8A29 - chains A and E; structure by X-ray diffraction, 2.10 A resolution.

== Chain A (and E) ==
Name: 1-deoxy-D-xylulose-5-phosphate synthase
Source organism: Pseudomonas aeruginosa LESB58
Notes: EC 2.2.1.7; chain E of this document is another copy of the same molecule, construct and numbering; everything in this record applies to it too
Reference sequence: B7V7R4 (DXS_PSEA8); the construct has insertions or renumbered stretches relative to UniProt, so the offset changes along the chain: 29-234 = UniProt 1-206; 241-622 = UniProt 246-627
Sequence (622 residues; each row starts with the number of its first residue):
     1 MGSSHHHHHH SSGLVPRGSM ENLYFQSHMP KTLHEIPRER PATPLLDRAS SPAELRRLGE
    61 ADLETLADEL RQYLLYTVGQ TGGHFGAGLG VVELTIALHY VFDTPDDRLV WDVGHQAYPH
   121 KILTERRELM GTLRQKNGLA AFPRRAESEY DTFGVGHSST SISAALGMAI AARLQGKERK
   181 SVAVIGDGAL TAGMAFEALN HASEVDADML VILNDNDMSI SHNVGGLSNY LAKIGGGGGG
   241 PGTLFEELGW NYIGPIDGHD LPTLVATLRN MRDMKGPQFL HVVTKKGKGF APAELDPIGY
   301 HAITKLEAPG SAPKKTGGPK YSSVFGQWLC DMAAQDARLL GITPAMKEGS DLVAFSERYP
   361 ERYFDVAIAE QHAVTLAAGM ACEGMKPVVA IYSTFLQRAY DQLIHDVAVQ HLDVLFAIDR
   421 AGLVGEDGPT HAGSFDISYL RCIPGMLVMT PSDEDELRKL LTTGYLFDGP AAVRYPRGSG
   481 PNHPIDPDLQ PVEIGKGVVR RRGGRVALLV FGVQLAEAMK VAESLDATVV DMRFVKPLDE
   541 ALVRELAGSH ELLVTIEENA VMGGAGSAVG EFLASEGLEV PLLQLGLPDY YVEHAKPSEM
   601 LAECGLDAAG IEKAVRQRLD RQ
Unresolved in the structure: 1-32, 220-241, 308-316, 621-622 (chain E: 1-28, 218-239, 307-316, 621-622)
Differences from the reference sequence: initiating methionine (1); expression tag (2-28); linker (235-240)
UniProt features mapped onto this chain:
  - binding site (thiamine diphosphate): His115, Gly156 to Ser158, Gly188, Ala189, Asn216, Phe290, Glu370
  - binding site (Mg(2+)): Asp187, Asn216
Ion coordination: Mg2+ site 1: Asp187, Asn216; Na+: Gly299, Ala302; Mg2+ site 2: Asp413, Tyr465, Phe467
What the authors report for this chain:
  - conformationally variable residues (loop rearrangement): Asn216 to Trp250

== Chain A / chain E interface ==
Pairs across the interface - 182 pairs, chain A then chain E:
  Arg108(A) - Glu383(E)  salt bridge
  Arg145(A) - Cys382(E)
  Arg145(A) - Gln410(E)
  Thr152(A) - Cys382(E)
  Phe153(A) - Ala378(E)  hydrophobic
  Phe153(A) - Gly379(E)
  Phe153(A) - Cys382(E)  hydrophobic
  Phe153(A) - Asp406(E)
  Phe153(A) - Gln410(E)
  Gly154(A) - Gln410(E)  hydrogen bond (backbone-side chain)
  Val155(A) - His405(E)
  Gly156(A) - His405(E)
  His157(A) - Asp401(E)  salt bridge
  His157(A) - His405(E)  hydrogen bond (backbone-side chain)
  Thr160(A) - Thr375(E)
  Thr160(A) - Asp406(E)
  Ser163(A) - His372(E)  hydrogen bond
  Ser163(A) - Thr375(E)
  Ser163(A) - Leu376(E)
  Ala164(A) - Thr375(E)
  Ala164(A) - Gly379(E)
  Leu166(A) - His372(E)
  Leu166(A) - Leu376(E)  hydrophobic
  Gly167(A) - Leu376(E)
  Gly167(A) - Gly379(E)
  Gly167(A) - Met380(E)
  Met168(A) - Gly379(E)
  Met168(A) - Glu383(E)
  Ile170(A) - Phe364(E)  hydrophobic
  Ile170(A) - Met380(E)  hydrophobic
  Ala171(A) - Glu383(E)
  Ala171(A) - Met385(E)  hydrophobic
  Leu174(A) - Leu340(E)  hydrophobic
  Leu174(A) - Glu361(E)
  Gln175(A) - Glu383(E)  hydrogen bond (side chain-backbone)
  Gln175(A) - Met385(E)
  Arg179(A) - Glu383(E)  salt bridge
  Leu190(A) - Phe196(E)
  Thr191(A) - Glu197(E)
  Ala192(A) - Glu197(E)
  Gly193(A) - Gly193(E)
  Gly193(A) - Glu197(E)  hydrogen bond (backbone-side chain)
  Met194(A) - Gln371(E)
  Met194(A) - Thr375(E)
  Met194(A) - Gln402(E)
  Phe196(A) - Leu190(E)
  Phe196(A) - Thr191(E)
  Phe196(A) - Phe196(E)  hydrophobic
  Glu197(A) - Thr191(E)
  Glu197(A) - Ala192(E)
  Glu197(A) - Gly193(E)  hydrogen bond (side chain-backbone)
  Glu197(A) - Ile368(E)
  Glu197(A) - Ala369(E)
  Glu197(A) - Gln371(E)
  Glu197(A) - His372(E)  hydrogen bond (side chain-backbone)
  Ala198(A) - His372(E)
  His201(A) - Val366(E)
  His201(A) - His372(E)  hydrogen bond
  His201(A) - Leu376(E)
  Thr243(A) - Thr243(E)
  Thr243(A) - Glu247(E)
  Leu244(A) - Leu244(E)  hydrophobic
  Glu247(A) - Gly240(E)
  Glu247(A) - Thr243(E)
  Leu248(A) - Leu244(E)  hydrophobic
  Leu340(A) - Leu174(E)  hydrophobic
  Glu361(A) - Leu174(E)
  Phe364(A) - Ile170(E)  hydrophobic
  Asp365(A) - His201(E)
  Val366(A) - His201(E)
  Ala369(A) - Glu197(E)
  Gln371(A) - Met194(E)
  Gln371(A) - Glu197(E)
  Gln371(A) - Gln371(E)
  Gln371(A) - Arg398(E)
  His372(A) - Ser163(E)  hydrogen bond
  His372(A) - Leu166(E)
  His372(A) - Glu197(E)  hydrogen bond (backbone-side chain)
  His372(A) - Ala198(E)
  His372(A) - His201(E)  hydrogen bond
  Thr375(A) - Thr160(E)
  Thr375(A) - Ser163(E)
  Thr375(A) - Ala164(E)
  Thr375(A) - Met194(E)
  Leu376(A) - Ser163(E)
  Leu376(A) - Leu166(E)  hydrophobic
  Leu376(A) - Gly167(E)
  Leu376(A) - His201(E)
  Ala378(A) - Phe153(E)  hydrophobic
  Gly379(A) - Phe153(E)
  Gly379(A) - Ala164(E)
  Gly379(A) - Gly167(E)
  Gly379(A) - Met168(E)
  Met380(A) - Gly167(E)
  Met380(A) - Ile170(E)  hydrophobic
  Cys382(A) - Arg145(E)  hydrogen bond
  Cys382(A) - Thr152(E)
  Cys382(A) - Phe153(E)  hydrophobic
  Glu383(A) - Arg108(E)  salt bridge
  Glu383(A) - Met168(E)
  Glu383(A) - Ala171(E)
  Glu383(A) - Gln175(E)  hydrogen bond (backbone-side chain)
  Glu383(A) - Arg179(E)  salt bridge
  Met385(A) - Ala171(E)  hydrophobic
  Met385(A) - Gln175(E)
  Thr394(A) - Asp401(E)
  Gln397(A) - Tyr400(E)
  Gln397(A) - Asp401(E)
  Gln397(A) - Ile404(E)
  Arg398(A) - Gln371(E)
  Arg398(A) - Asp401(E)  salt bridge
  Arg398(A) - Gln402(E)
  Tyr400(A) - Gln397(E)
  Tyr400(A) - Tyr400(E)  hydrophobic
  Tyr400(A) - Tyr439(E)
  Asp401(A) - His157(E)  salt bridge
  Asp401(A) - Thr394(E)
  Asp401(A) - Gln397(E)
  Asp401(A) - Arg398(E)  salt bridge
  Gln402(A) - Met194(E)
  Gln402(A) - Arg398(E)
  Ile404(A) - Gln397(E)
  His405(A) - Val155(E)
  His405(A) - Gly156(E)
  His405(A) - His157(E)  hydrogen bond (side chain-backbone)
  His405(A) - Thr430(E)
  Asp406(A) - Phe153(E)
  Asp406(A) - Thr160(E)
  Ala408(A) - Tyr591(E)
  Val409(A) - Tyr591(E)  hydrophobic
  Gln410(A) - Arg145(E)
  Gln410(A) - Phe153(E)
  Gln410(A) - Gly154(E)  hydrogen bond (side chain-backbone)
  Thr430(A) - His405(E)
  Phe435(A) - Cys442(E)
  Phe435(A) - Ile443(E)  hydrophobic
  Phe435(A) - Pro444(E)
  Ser438(A) - Cys442(E)
  Tyr439(A) - Tyr400(E)
  Arg441(A) - Met562(E)
  Arg441(A) - Gly563(E)
  Cys442(A) - Phe435(E)
  Cys442(A) - Ser438(E)
  Cys442(A) - Met562(E)
  Ile443(A) - Phe435(E)  hydrophobic
  Ile443(A) - Asp589(E)
  Ile443(A) - Tyr591(E)
  Pro444(A) - Phe435(E)
  Pro444(A) - Asp589(E)
  Pro444(A) - Tyr590(E)  hydrophobic
  Pro444(A) - Tyr591(E)  hydrogen bond (backbone-side chain)
  Lys536(A) - Met562(E)
  Lys536(A) - Asp589(E)  salt bridge
  Val561(A) - Glu571(E)
  Met562(A) - Arg441(E)
  Met562(A) - Cys442(E)
  Met562(A) - Lys536(E)
  Met562(A) - Glu571(E)
  Gly563(A) - Arg441(E)
  Gly563(A) - Glu571(E)  hydrogen bond (backbone-side chain)
  Ser567(A) - Glu571(E)  hydrogen bond
  Glu571(A) - Val561(E)
  Glu571(A) - Met562(E)
  Glu571(A) - Gly563(E)  hydrogen bond (side chain-backbone)
  Glu571(A) - Ser567(E)  hydrogen bond
  Glu571(A) - Gln584(E)
  Ala574(A) - Leu582(E)
  Ala574(A) - Arg618(E)  hydrogen bond (backbone-side chain)
  Ser575(A) - Arg618(E)
  Glu579(A) - Glu579(E)
  Leu582(A) - Ala574(E)
  Gln584(A) - Glu571(E)
  Gln584(A) - Ala574(E)
  Asp589(A) - Pro444(E)
  Asp589(A) - Lys536(E)  salt bridge
  Tyr590(A) - Pro444(E)  hydrophobic
  Tyr591(A) - Ala408(E)
  Tyr591(A) - Val409(E)  hydrophobic
  Tyr591(A) - Ile443(E)
  Tyr591(A) - Pro444(E)  hydrogen bond (side chain-backbone)
  Arg618(A) - Ala574(E)  hydrogen bond (side chain-backbone)
  Arg618(A) - Ser575(E)
Interface residues without a listed pair, chain A (89 interface residues in all): Ile368, Glu370, Gly384, Leu412, Ala560, Gly577
Interface residues without a listed pair, chain E (93 interface residues in all): Val205, Leu248, Arg362, Asp365, Glu370, Gly384, Leu412, Ala560, Gly577, Pro581

== Summary ==
The interface between chain A and chain E involves 89 residues on one side and 93 on the other, with 23
hydrogen bonds and 10 salt bridges. Polar pairs include Arg108(A)-Glu383(E), His157(A)-Asp401(E) and
Arg179(A)-Glu383(E). From the paper: conformational variability at Asn216(A).
Chain A and chain E are both 1-deoxy-D-xylulose-5-phosphate synthase (Pseudomonas aeruginosa LESB58); the
structure, Apo 1-deoxy-D-xylulose 5-phosphate synthase from Pseudomonas aeruginosa, was determined by X-ray
diffraction together with 8A4D and 8A5K from the same study.
